Entry 6Q2S (electron microscopy, 3.80 A resolution); this record covers chains C and E of the 6 polymer chains in the assembly.

[Chain C]
Name: GDNF family receptor alpha-3
From: Homo sapiens
UniProt: O60609 (GFRA3_HUMAN); residues 32-363 here = UniProt positions 32-363
Amino-acid sequence (342 residues; numbered 32 to 373; the number before each row is that of its first residue):
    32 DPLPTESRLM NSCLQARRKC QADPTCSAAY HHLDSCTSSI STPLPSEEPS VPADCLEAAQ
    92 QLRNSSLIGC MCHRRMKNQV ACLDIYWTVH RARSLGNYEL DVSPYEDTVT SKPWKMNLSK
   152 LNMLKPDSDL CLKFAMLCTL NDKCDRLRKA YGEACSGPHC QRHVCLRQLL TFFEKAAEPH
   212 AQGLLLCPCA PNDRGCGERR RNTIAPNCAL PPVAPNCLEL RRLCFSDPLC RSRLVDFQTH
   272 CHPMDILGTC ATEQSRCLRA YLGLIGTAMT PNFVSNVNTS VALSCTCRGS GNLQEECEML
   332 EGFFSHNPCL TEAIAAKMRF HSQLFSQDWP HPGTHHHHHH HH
Disordered / not traced: 32-158, 358-373
Disulfides: Cys-162/Cys-218, Cys-169/Cys-175, Cys-186/Cys-196, Cys-191/Cys-239, Cys-248/Cys-316, Cys-255/Cys-261, Cys-272/Cys-288, Cys-281/Cys-340, Cys-318/Cys-328
Covalent attachments: N-acetylglucosamine (NAG) linked to Asn-309
Construct notes: expression tag (364-373)
Curated features (UniProtKB/Swiss-Prot):
  - glycosylation (N-linked (GlcNAc...) asparagine): Asn-95, Asn-148, Asn-309

[Chain E]
Name: Proto-oncogene tyrosine-protein kinase receptor Ret
From: Homo sapiens
Notes: EC 2.7.10.1
UniProt: P07949 (RET_HUMAN); residue numbers follow UniProt; this construct covers 29-635
Amino-acid sequence (617 residues; row label = number of the first residue in the row):
    29 LYFSRDAYWE KLYVDQAAGT PLLYVHALRD APEEVPSFRL GQHLYGTYRT RLHENNWICI
    89 QEDTGLLYLN RSLDHSSWEK LSVRNHGFPL LTVYLKVFLS PTSLREGECQ WPGCARVYFS
   149 FFNTSFPACS SLKPRELCFP ETRPSFRIRE NRPPGTFHQF RLLPVQFLCP NISVAYRLLE
   209 GEGLPFRCAP DSLEVSTRWA LDREQREKYE LVAVCTVHAG AREEVVMVPF PVTVYDEDDS
   269 APTFPAGVDT ASAVVEFKRK EDTVVATLRV FDADVVPASG ELVRRYTSTL LPGDTWAQQT
   329 FRVEHWPNET SVQANGSFVR ATVHDYRLVL NRNLSISENR TMQLAVLVND SDFQGPGAGV
   389 LLLHFNVSVL PVSLHLPSTY SLSVSRRARR FAQIGKVCVE NCQAFSGINV QYKLHSSGAN
   449 CSTLGVVTSA EDTSGILFVN DTKALRRPKC AELHYMVVAT DQQTSRQAQA QLLVTVEGSY
   509 VAEEAGCPLS CAVSKRRLEC EECGGLGSPT GRCEWRQGDG KGITRNFSTC SPSTKTCPDG
   569 HCDVVETQDI NICPQDCLRG SIVGGHEPGE PRGIKAGYGT CNCFPEEEKC FCEPEDIQDP
   629 LCDELCRGTH HHHHHHH
Disordered / not traced: 129-134, 208-210, 247-250, 380-387, 446-448, 623-645
Disulfides: Cys-137/Cys-142, Cys-157/Cys-197, Cys-166/Cys-243, Cys-426/Cys-430, Cys-449/Cys-478, Cys-515/Cys-531, Cys-519/Cys-541, Cys-528/Cys-558, Cys-565/Cys-581, Cys-570/Cys-585, Cys-609/Cys-620, Cys-611/Cys-618
Covalent attachments: N-acetylglucosamine (NAG) linked to Asn-98, Asn-336, Asn-361, Asn-377, Asn-394, Asn-468
Construct notes: conflict His-114 (Arg in P07949); expression tag (636-645)
Bound ions: Ca2+ site 1: Glu-178, Asp-230, Glu-232, Asp-267; Ca2+ site 2: Glu-232, Asp-264, Glu-265, Asp-267, Asp-302; Ca2+ site 3: Asp-266, Ser-268, Asp-300, Asp-302, Tyr-314, Asp-378; Ca2+ site 4: Thr-564, Cys-565, Asp-567, His-569, Glu-574
Curated features (UniProtKB/Swiss-Prot):
  - binding site (Ca(2+)): Glu-178, Asn-179, Asp-230, Glu-232, Asp-264, Glu-265, Asp-266, Asp-267, Ser-268, Asp-300, Asp-302, Asp-378, Thr-564, Cys-565, Asp-567, His-569, Glu-574, Asp-584
  - site: Arg-587, Gly-588 (Breakpoint for translocation to form the TRIM27/RET oncogene)
  - glycosylation (N-linked (GlcNAc...) asparagine): Asn-98, Asn-151, Asn-199, Asn-336, Asn-343, Asn-361, Asn-367, Asn-377, Asn-394, Asn-448, Asn-468, Asn-554
  - natural variant: Ser-32 (S32L: In HSCR1), Leu-40 (L40P: In HSCR1), Pro-64 (P64L: In HSCR1), Arg-77 (R77C: In HSCR1), Gly-93 (G93S: In HSCR1; uncertain significance), His-114 (R114H: this construct carries the variant), Cys-142 (C142S: In HSCR1), Val-145 (V145G: In HSCR1), Pro-155 (P155L: In HSCR1), Cys-157 (C157Y: In HSCR1; uncertain significance), Arg-163 (R163Q: In a colorectal adenocarcinoma sample), Phe-174 (F174S: In HSCR1), 41 further natural variant entries in UniProt
  - mutagenesis: Tyr-36 (Y36S: Defects in maturation and processing), Tyr-41 (Y41A: Defects in maturation and processing), Trp-85 (W85A: Defects in maturation and processing)

[How chain C and chain E interact]
Residue-residue contacts - 19 pairs, chain C then chain E:
  Val-266(C) with Tyr-76(E), hydrophobic
  Thr-270(C) with Thr-75(E)
  His-271(C) with Phe-116(E)
  Met-275(C) with Thr-120(E)
  Asp-276(C) with Glu-169(E)
  Thr-283(C) with Phe-116(E)
  Arg-287(C) with Phe-116(E)
  Arg-319(C) with Asn-336(E); Glu-337(E)
  Gly-320(C) with Ser-307(E)
  Gly-322(C) with Val-303(E); Ala-306(E); Arg-348(E), hydrogen bond (backbone-side chain)
  Asn-323(C) with Tyr-263(E)
  Gln-325(C) with Arg-348(E)
  Glu-326(C) with Phe-174(E); Arg-175(E), salt bridge; Thr-261(E), hydrogen bond; Tyr-263(E)
Other interface residues (no listed pair), chain C (20 interface residues in all): Asn-247, His-273, Ile-277, Ala-282, Ser-321, Glu-327, Glu-329
Other interface residues (no listed pair), chain E (19 interface residues in all): Trp-37, Leu-119, Lys-236, Asp-264

[In short]
The interface between chain C and chain E involves 20 residues on one side and 19 on the other; the contacts
include 2 hydrogen bonds and 1 salt bridge. Polar contacts include Glu-326(C)/Arg-175(E),
Gly-322(C)/Arg-348(E) and Glu-326(C)/Thr-261(E). Covalently linked N-acetylglucosamine: at Asn-309(C).
Chain C is GDNF family receptor alpha-3 and chain E is Proto-oncogene tyrosine-protein kinase receptor Ret,
both from Homo sapiens; the structure, Cryo-EM structure of RET/GFRa3/ARTN extracellular complex. The 3D
refinement was applied with C2 symmetry, was determined by electron microscopy (same publication as 6Q2J,
6Q2N, 6Q2O and 6Q2R).
